8CXC - chains L and H of the 4 polymer chains in the assembly; structure by X-ray diffraction, 4.31 A resolution (low resolution: residue-level contacts below are approximate; hydrogen-bond / salt-bridge calls are withheld).

== Chain L ==
Name: 3F2 Antibody light chain
Source organism: Mus musculus
Notes: antibody fragment or engineered binder
Amino-acid sequence (213 residues; row label = number of the first residue in the row):
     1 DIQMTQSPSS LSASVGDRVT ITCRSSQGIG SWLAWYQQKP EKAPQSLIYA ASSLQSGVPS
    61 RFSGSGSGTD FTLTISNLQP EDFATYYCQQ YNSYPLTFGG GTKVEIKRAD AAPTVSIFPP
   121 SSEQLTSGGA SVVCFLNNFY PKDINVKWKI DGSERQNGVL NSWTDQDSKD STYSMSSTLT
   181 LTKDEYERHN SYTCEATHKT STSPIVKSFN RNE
Unresolved in the structure: 1
Cystine bridges: Cys-23/Cys-88, Cys-134/Cys-194

== Chain H ==
Name: 3F2 Antibody heavy chain
Source organism: Mus musculus
Notes: antibody fragment or engineered binder
Amino-acid sequence (218 residues; numbered 0 to 220; 3 numbers in that range are skipped by the numbering (no residue carries them; nothing is unmodelled there); the number before each row is that of its first residue; numbering starts at 0):
     0 EEVQLLESGG GLVQPGGSLR LSCAASGLTF RSYAMTWVRQ APGKGLEWVS GISVSGGITY
    60 YADSVKGRFT ISRDNSKNTL YLQMNSLRAE DTAVYYCAKR GAAVGSFDYW GQGTLVTVSS
   120 AKTTAPSVYP LAPV
   137 TTGSSVTLGC LVKGYFPEPV TLTWNSGSLS SGVHTFPAVL QSDLYTLSSS VTVTSSTWPS
   197 QSITCNVAHP ASSTKVDKKI EPRG
Unresolved in the structure: 0
Cystine bridges: Cys-22/Cys-96, Cys-146/Cys-201

== How chain L and chain H interact ==
Contacting residue pairs (57):
  Trp-32(L) with Val-103(H)
  Tyr-36(L) with Ser-105(H); Phe-106(H)
  Gln-38(L) with Gln-39(H)
  Lys-42(L) with Tyr-95(H); Gln-111(H)
  Pro-44(L) with Tyr-95(H); Trp-109(H)
  Ser-46(L) with Phe-106(H); Asp-107(H)
  Tyr-49(L) with Ser-105(H)
  Gln-55(L) with Ser-105(H); Asp-107(H)
  Ser-56(L) with Tyr-108(H)
  Tyr-87(L) with Gly-44(H); Leu-45(H)
  Gln-89(L) with Phe-106(H)
  Tyr-91(L) with Arg-99(H); Val-103(H); Gly-104(H)
  Tyr-94(L) with Tyr-59(H); Arg-99(H); Val-103(H)
  Leu-96(L) with Trp-47(H); Phe-106(H)
  Phe-98(L) with Leu-45(H); Phe-106(H)
  Lys-103(L) with Lys-43(H)
  Ser-116(L) with Thr-143(H)
  Phe-118(L) with Leu-130(H); Ala-131(H); Thr-143(H); Leu-144(H)
  Ser-121(L) with Tyr-128(H); Pro-129(H)
  Ser-122(L) with Arg-219(H)
  Glu-123(L) with Pro-129(H); Lys-214(H); Arg-219(H)
  Gln-124(L) with Tyr-128(H)
  Ser-127(L) with Tyr-128(H)
  Phe-135(L) with Phe-172(H); Ser-185(H); Ser-186(H)
  Asn-137(L) with Ser-186(H)
  Asn-138(L) with His-170(H)
  Leu-160(L) with Val-175(H)
  Ser-162(L) with Phe-172(H); Pro-173(H)
  Trp-163(L) with Pro-173(H)
  Thr-164(L) with Thr-171(H)
  Ser-174(L) with His-170(H); Phe-172(H)
  Met-175(L) with Phe-172(H)
  Ser-176(L) with Phe-172(H); Ser-184(H)
  Thr-180(L) with Lys-149(H)
Also at the interface, not in a pair above, chain L (43 interface residues in all): Ala-43, Pro-95, Thr-114, Ile-117, Pro-119, Ser-131, Asn-161, Asp-167, Lys-169
Also at the interface, not in a pair above, chain H (41 interface residues in all): Gly-110, Pro-132, Val-133, Gly-145, Ser-167, Gln-177, Thr-182, Thr-188

== Overview ==
43 residues of chain L and 41 residues of chain H are in contact.
Chain L is 3F2 Antibody light chain and chain H is 3F2 Antibody heavy chain, both from Mus musculus; the
structure, Novel Anti-Mesothelin Antibodies Enable Crystallography of the Intact Mesothelin Ectodo- main and
Engineering of Potent, T ..., was determined by X-ray diffraction, deposited together with 8CYH and 8CZ8.
